6K69 - chains A and B; structure by X-ray diffraction, 2.40 A resolution.

# Chain A
Molecule: 3LRH intrabody
From: Homo sapiens
Sequence (135 residues; row label = number of the first residue in the row; numbers below 1 keep their minus sign (Met-19 is residue -19)):
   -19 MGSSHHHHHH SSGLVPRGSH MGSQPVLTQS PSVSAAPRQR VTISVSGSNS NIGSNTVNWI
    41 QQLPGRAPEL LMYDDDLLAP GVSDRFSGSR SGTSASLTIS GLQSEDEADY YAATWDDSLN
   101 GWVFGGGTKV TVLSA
Disordered / not traced: -19 to 4, 114-115

# Chain B
Molecule: Engineered T4 lysozyme
From: Enterobacteria phage T4
Sequence (206 residues; each row starts with the number of its first residue; numbers below 1 keep their minus sign (Met-19 is residue -19)):
   -19 MGSSHHHHHH SSGLVPRGSH MNIFEMLRID EGLRLKIYKD TEGYYTIGIG HLLTKSPVEG
    41 GGGSGGGGSE KLMKAFESLS LFQAKSELDK AIGRNTNGVI TKDEAEKLFN QDVDAAVRGI
   101 LRNAKLKPVY DSLDAVRRAA LINMVFQMGE TGVAGFTNSL RMLQQKRWDE AAVNLAKSRW
   161 YNQTPNRAKR VITTFRTGTW DAYANL
Disordered / not traced: -19 to 0, 38-49

# Interface between chain A and chain B
Pairs across the interface (25):
  Asn38(A) - Ala55(B)
  Asn38(A) - Ser58(B)  hydrogen bond
  Ile40(A) - Phe62(B)  hydrophobic
  Gln42(A) - Ser66(B)  hydrogen bond
  Pro48(A) - Leu59(B)
  Pro48(A) - Phe62(B)  hydrophobic
  Pro48(A) - Gln63(B)  hydrogen bond (backbone-side chain)
  Pro48(A) - Ser66(B)
  Glu49(A) - Leu59(B)
  Glu49(A) - Gln63(B)
  Leu50(A) - Leu52(B)  hydrophobic
  Leu50(A) - Ala55(B)  hydrophobic
  Leu50(A) - Phe56(B)  hydrophobic
  Leu50(A) - Leu59(B)
  Tyr53(A) - Leu52(B)  hydrophobic
  Tyr53(A) - Ala55(B)  hydrophobic
  Asp54(A) - Lys51(B)  salt bridge
  Leu57(A) - Lys51(B)
  Tyr91(A) - Phe62(B)  hydrophobic
  Trp102(A) - Lys54(B)
  Trp102(A) - Ser58(B)
  Trp102(A) - Leu61(B)  hydrophobic
  Phe104(A) - Ser58(B)
  Phe104(A) - Leu61(B)  hydrophobic
  Phe104(A) - Phe62(B)  hydrophobic
Interface residues without a listed pair, chain A (14 interface residues in all): Pro60, Ala93
Interface residues without a listed pair, chain B (13 interface residues in all): Glu57, Lys65

# Overview
Chain A and chain B form an interface of 14 and 13 residues respectively, with 3 hydrogen bonds and 1 salt
bridge. Among the polar pairs are Asp54(A)-Lys51(B), Asn38(A)-Ser58(B) and Gln42(A)-Ser66(B).
Chain A is 3LRH intrabody (Homo sapiens) and chain B is Engineered T4 lysozyme (Enterobacteria phage T4); the
structure, Application of anti-helix antibodies in protein structure determination (9213-3LRH), was determined
by X-ray diffraction together with 6K3M, 6K64, 6K65, 6K67, 6K6A and 6K6B from the same study.
